9PB9 - chains G and I of the 12 polymer chains in the assembly; structure by electron microscopy, 3.45 A resolution.

Chain G:
Name: Syntaxin-1A
Source organism: Rattus norvegicus
Reference sequence: P32851 (STX1A_RAT); residue numbers follow UniProt; this construct covers 1-267
Sequence (267 residues; row label = number of the first residue in the row):
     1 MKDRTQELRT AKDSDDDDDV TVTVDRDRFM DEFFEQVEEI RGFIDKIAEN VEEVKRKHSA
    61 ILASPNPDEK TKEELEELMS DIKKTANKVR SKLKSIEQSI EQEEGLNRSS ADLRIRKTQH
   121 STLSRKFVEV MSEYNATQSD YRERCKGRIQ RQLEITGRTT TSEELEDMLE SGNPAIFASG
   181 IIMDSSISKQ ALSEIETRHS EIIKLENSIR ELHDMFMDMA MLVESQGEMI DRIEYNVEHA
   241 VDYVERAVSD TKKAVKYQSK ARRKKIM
Unresolved in the structure: 1-196, 260-267
Curated features (UniProtKB/Swiss-Prot):
  - site: Lys253, Ala254 (Microbial infection: Cleavage)
  - modified residue (Phosphoserine): Ser14, Ser64, Ser95, Ser188
  - cross-link (Glycyl lysine isopeptide (Lys-Gly)): Lys252 (interchain with G-Cter in SUMO), Lys253 (interchain with G-Cter in SUMO), Lys256 (interchain with G-Cter in SUMO)

Chain I:
Name: Synaptosomal-associated protein 25
Source organism: Rattus norvegicus
Reference sequence: P60881 (SNP25_RAT); residues 1-206 here = UniProt positions 1-206
Sequence (222 residues; each row starts with the number of its first residue; numbers below 1 keep their minus sign (Met-15 is residue -15)):
   -15 MGSSHHHHHH SQDPNSMAED ADMRNELEEM QRRADQLADE SLESTRRMLQ LVEESKDAGI
    45 RTLVMLDEQG EQLERIEEGM DQINKDMKEA EKNLTDLGKF AGLAVAPANK LKSSDAYKKA
   105 WGNNQDGVVA SQPARVVDER EQMAISGGFI RRVTNDAREN EMDENLEQVS GIIGNLRHMA
   165 LDMGNEIDTQ NRQIDRIMEK ADSNKTRIDE ANQRATKMLG SG
Unresolved in the structure: -15 to 0, 83-129, 205-206
Construct notes: expression tag (-15 to 0); conflict Ala85 (Cys in P60881), Ala88 (Cys in P60881), Ala90 (Cys in P60881), Ala92 (Cys in P60881)
Curated features (UniProtKB/Swiss-Prot):
  - region: Gly111 to Val120 (Interaction with ZDHHC13 and ZDHHC17)
  - site ((Microbial infection) Cleavage): Arg180, Ile181, Gln197, Arg198
  - modified residue: Thr138 (Phosphothreonine), Ser154 (Phosphoserine), Ser187 (Phosphoserine)

Chain G / chain I interface:
Residue-residue contacts (30; chain G residue first):
  Thr197(G) with Ser130(I)
  Arg198(G) with Phe133(I), hydrogen bond (side chain-backbone); Ile134(I); Arg135(I)
  Glu201(G) with Ser130(I); Gly132(I); Phe133(I)
  Lys204(G) with Ser154(I), hydrogen bond
  Leu205(G) with Phe133(I), hydrophobic; Ser154(I)
  Ser208(G) with Arg161(I)
  Glu211(G) with Arg161(I)
  Leu212(G) with Arg161(I); Ala164(I), hydrophobic
  Met215(G) with Ala164(I); Leu165(I)
  Phe216(G) with Ala164(I), hydrophobic
  Leu222(G) with Ile171(I), hydrophobic; Asp172(I); Asn175(I)
  Gln226(G) with Ile171(I); Gln174(I); Asn175(I); Ile178(I)
  Met229(G) with Ile178(I), hydrophobic; Asp179(I)
  Arg232(G) with Met182(I)
  Ile233(G) with Met182(I), hydrophobic
  Asn236(G) with Lys189(I)
  Tyr243(G) with Asp193(I)
Also at the interface, not in a pair above, chain G (22 interface residues in all): Ser200, Met219, Ile230, Ala240, Ala247
Also at the interface, not in a pair above, chain I (26 interface residues in all): Glu151, Ile157, Leu160, Met167, Gly168, Ile181, Ala185, Asn196

Summary:
Chain G and chain I form an interface of 22 and 26 residues respectively; the contacts include 2 hydrogen
bonds. Among the polar pairs are Arg198(G)-Phe133(I) and Lys204(G)-Ser154(I).
Chain G is Syntaxin-1A and chain I is Synaptosomal-associated protein 25, both from Rattus norvegicus; the
structure, 21bin20S complex (NSF-alphaSNAP-2:1 syntaxin-1a:SNAP-25), non-hydrolyzing, class 8, was determined
by electron microscopy (same publication as 9OJR, 9OJU, 9OJZ, 9OK3, 9OK5, 9OKC and 17 further entries).
